Entry 9ERM (electron microscopy, 2.30 A resolution); this record covers chains A and C of the 5 polymer chains in the assembly.

Chain A (and C):
Molecule: Microtubule-associated protein tau
Source organism: Homo sapiens
Notes: chain C of this document is another copy of the same molecule, construct and numbering; everything in this record applies to it too
UniProt: P10636 (TAU_HUMAN), isoform P10636-8; residues 1-441 here = UniProt positions 1-441
Chain sequence (441 residues; each row starts with the number of its first residue):
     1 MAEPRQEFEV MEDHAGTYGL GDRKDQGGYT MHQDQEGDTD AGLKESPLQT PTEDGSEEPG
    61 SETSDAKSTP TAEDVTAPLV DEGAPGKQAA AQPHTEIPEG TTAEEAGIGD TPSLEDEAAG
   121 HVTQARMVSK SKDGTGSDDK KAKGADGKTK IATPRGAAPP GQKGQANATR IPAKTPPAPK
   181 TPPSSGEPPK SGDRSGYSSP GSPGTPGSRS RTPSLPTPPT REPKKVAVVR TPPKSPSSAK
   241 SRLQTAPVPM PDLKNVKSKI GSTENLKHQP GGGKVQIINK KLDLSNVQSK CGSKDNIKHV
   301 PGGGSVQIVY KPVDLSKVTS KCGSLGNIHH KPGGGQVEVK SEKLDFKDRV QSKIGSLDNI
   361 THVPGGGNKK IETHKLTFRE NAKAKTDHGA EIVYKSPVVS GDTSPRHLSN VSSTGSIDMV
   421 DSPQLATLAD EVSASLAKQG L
Disordered / not traced: 1-304, 380-441
Swiss-Prot annotation at these positions:
  - site (Not glycated): Lys24, Lys44, Lys67
  - modified residue: Ala2 (N-acetylalanine), Tyr18 (Phosphotyrosine), Tyr29 (Phosphotyrosine), Ser46 (Phosphoserine), Ser61 (Phosphoserine), Thr69 (Phosphothreonine), Thr71 (Phosphothreonine), Thr111 (Phosphothreonine), Ser214 (Phosphoserine)
  - glycosylation (N-linked (Glc) (glycation) lysine): Lys87, Lys383
  - cross-link: Lys44 (Glycyl lysine isopeptide (Lys-Gly) (interchain with G-Cter in ubiquitin))
  - natural variant: Arg5 (R5H: In FTD1; R5L: In PSNP1)

Interface between chain A and chain C:
Pairs across the interface (171; chain A residue first):
  Ser305(A) with Ser305(C); Val306(C), hydrogen bond (backbone-backbone)
  Val306(A) with Val306(C); Phe378(C), hydrophobic
  Gln307(A) with Val306(C), hydrogen bond (backbone-backbone); Gln307(C); Ile308(C), hydrogen bond (backbone-backbone)
  Ile308(A) with Ile308(C); Leu376(C), hydrophobic
  Val309(A) with Ile308(C), hydrogen bond (backbone-backbone); Val309(C); Tyr310(C), hydrogen bond (backbone-backbone)
  Tyr310(A) with Tyr310(C); His374(C)
  Lys311(A) with Tyr310(C), hydrogen bond (backbone-backbone); Lys311(C)
  Pro312(A) with Tyr310(C); Pro312(C)
  Val313(A) with Pro312(C), hydrogen bond (backbone-backbone); Val313(C); Asp314(C), hydrogen bond (backbone-backbone)
  Asp314(A) with Asp314(C); Glu372(C)
  Leu315(A) with Asp314(C), hydrogen bond (backbone-backbone)
  Ser316(A) with Asp314(C); Ser316(C); Lys370(C), hydrogen bond
  Lys317(A) with Ser316(C), hydrogen bond (backbone-backbone); Lys317(C); Val318(C), hydrogen bond (backbone-backbone)
  Val318(A) with Val318(C); Asn368(C); Lys370(C)
  Thr319(A) with Val318(C), hydrogen bond (backbone-backbone); Thr319(C); Ser320(C), hydrogen bond (backbone-backbone); Asn368(C), hydrogen bond (backbone-side chain)
  Ser320(A) with Ser320(C); Gly366(C); Asn368(C)
  Lys321(A) with Ser320(C), hydrogen bond (backbone-backbone); Lys321(C); Cys322(C), hydrogen bond (backbone-backbone)
  Cys322(A) with Cys322(C)
  Gly323(A) with Cys322(C), hydrogen bond (backbone-backbone); Gly323(C)
  Ser324(A) with Gly323(C); Ser324(C); Leu325(C), hydrogen bond (backbone-backbone)
  Leu325(A) with Leu325(C); Val363(C); Gly365(C)
  Gly326(A) with Leu325(C), hydrogen bond (backbone-backbone); Gly326(C); Asn327(C), hydrogen bond (backbone-backbone)
  Asn327(A) with Asn327(C), hydrogen bond (backbone-backbone); Ile328(C), hydrogen bond (backbone-backbone)
  Ile328(A) with Ile328(C); Thr361(C)
  His329(A) with Ile328(C), hydrogen bond (backbone-backbone); His329(C); His330(C), hydrogen bond (backbone-backbone)
  His330(A) with His330(C), hydrogen bond (side chain-backbone); Asn359(C), hydrogen bond (side chain-backbone); Thr361(C)
  Lys331(A) with His330(C), hydrogen bond (backbone-backbone); Lys331(C); Pro332(C)
  Pro332(A) with Pro332(C)
  Gly333(A) with Pro332(C), hydrogen bond (backbone-backbone); Gly333(C); Ser356(C), hydrogen bond (backbone-side chain)
  Gly334(A) with Gly333(C), hydrogen bond (backbone-backbone)
  Gly335(A) with Gly333(C), hydrogen bond (backbone-backbone); Gly334(C), hydrogen bond (backbone-backbone); Gly335(C)
  Gln336(A) with Gln336(C); Val337(C), hydrogen bond (backbone-backbone)
  Val337(A) with Val337(C); Ile354(C), hydrophobic
  Glu338(A) with Val337(C), hydrogen bond (backbone-backbone); Glu338(C); Val339(C), hydrogen bond (backbone-backbone)
  Val339(A) with Val339(C)
  Lys340(A) with Val339(C), hydrogen bond (backbone-backbone); Lys340(C); Ser341(C), hydrogen bond (backbone-backbone)
  Ser341(A) with Ser341(C)
  Glu342(A) with Ser341(C), hydrogen bond (backbone-backbone); Glu342(C); Lys343(C), hydrogen bond (backbone-backbone)
  Lys343(A) with Lys343(C), hydrogen bond (backbone-backbone); Leu344(C), hydrogen bond (backbone-backbone)
  Leu344(A) with Leu344(C)
  Asp345(A) with Leu344(C), hydrogen bond (backbone-backbone); Asp345(C); Phe346(C), hydrogen bond (backbone-backbone)
  Phe346(A) with Phe346(C), hydrophobic
  Lys347(A) with Phe346(C), hydrogen bond (backbone-backbone); Lys347(C)
  Asp348(A) with Lys347(C); Asp348(C); Arg349(C)
  Arg349(A) with Arg349(C); Val350(C), hydrogen bond (backbone-backbone)
  Val350(A) with Val350(C)
  Gln351(A) with Val350(C), hydrogen bond (backbone-backbone); Gln351(C); Ser352(C), hydrogen bond (backbone-backbone)
  Ser352(A) with Ser352(C)
  Lys353(A) with Ser352(C), hydrogen bond (backbone-backbone); Lys353(C); Ile354(C), hydrogen bond (backbone-backbone); Leu357(C)
  Ile354(A) with Ile354(C)
  Gly355(A) with Ile354(C), hydrogen bond (backbone-backbone); Gly355(C); Ser356(C), hydrogen bond (backbone-backbone); Leu357(C)
  Ser356(A) with Ser356(C)
  Leu357(A) with Ser356(C), hydrogen bond (backbone-backbone); Leu357(C); Asp358(C), hydrogen bond (backbone-backbone)
  Asp358(A) with Asp358(C), hydrogen bond (backbone-backbone)
  Asn359(A) with Ser356(C), hydrogen bond (side chain-backbone); Leu357(C); Asp358(C); Asn359(C), hydrogen bond
  Ile360(A) with Asn359(C), hydrogen bond (backbone-backbone); Ile360(C); Thr361(C), hydrogen bond (backbone-backbone)
  Thr361(A) with Thr361(C)
  His362(A) with Thr361(C), hydrogen bond (backbone-backbone); His362(C), hydrogen bond; Val363(C), hydrogen bond (backbone-backbone)
  Val363(A) with Val363(C)
  Pro364(A) with Val363(C); Pro364(C); Gly365(C), hydrogen bond (backbone-backbone)
  Gly365(A) with Gly365(C), hydrogen bond (backbone-backbone); Gly366(C)
  Gly366(A) with Pro364(C); Gly365(C); Gly366(C), hydrogen bond (backbone-backbone); Gly367(C), hydrogen bond (backbone-backbone)
  Gly367(A) with Gly367(C)
  Asn368(A) with Gly366(C); Gly367(C), hydrogen bond (side chain-backbone); Asn368(C), hydrogen bond (side chain-backbone)
  Lys369(A) with Asn368(C), hydrogen bond (backbone-backbone); Lys369(C); Lys370(C), hydrogen bond (backbone-backbone)
  Lys370(A) with Lys370(C)
  Ile371(A) with Lys370(C), hydrogen bond (backbone-backbone); Ile371(C); Glu372(C), hydrogen bond (backbone-backbone)
  Glu372(A) with Glu372(C)
  Thr373(A) with Glu372(C), hydrogen bond (backbone-backbone); Thr373(C); His374(C), hydrogen bond (backbone-backbone)
  His374(A) with His374(C)
  Lys375(A) with His374(C), hydrogen bond (backbone-backbone); Lys375(C); Leu376(C), hydrogen bond (backbone-backbone)
  Leu376(A) with Leu376(C)
  Thr377(A) with Leu376(C), hydrogen bond (backbone-backbone); Thr377(C); Phe378(C), hydrogen bond (backbone-backbone)
  Phe378(A) with Phe378(C), hydrophobic
  Arg379(A) with Phe378(C), hydrogen bond (backbone-backbone); Arg379(C)
Interface residues without a listed pair, chain C (75 interface residues in all): Leu315

Overview:
The chain A/chain C interface involves 75 residues from each chain; the contacts include 79 hydrogen bonds.
Among the polar pairs are Ser316(A)-Lys370(C), Thr319(A)-Asn368(C) and His330(A)-His330(C).
Chain A and chain C are both Microtubule-associated protein tau (Homo sapiens); the structure, CTE type I tau
filament from vacuolar tauopathy, was determined by electron microscopy together with 9ERN and 9ERO from the
same study.
